5DKY - chain A; structure by X-ray diffraction, 1.60 A resolution.

# Chain A
Protein: Alpha glucosidase-like protein
Source organism: Chaetomium thermophilum (strain DSM 1495 / CBS 144.50 / IMI 039719)
UniProt: G0SG42 (G0SG42_CHATD); residue numbers follow UniProt; this construct covers 31-977
Amino-acid sequence (951 residues; numbered 27 to 977; the number before each row is that of its first residue):
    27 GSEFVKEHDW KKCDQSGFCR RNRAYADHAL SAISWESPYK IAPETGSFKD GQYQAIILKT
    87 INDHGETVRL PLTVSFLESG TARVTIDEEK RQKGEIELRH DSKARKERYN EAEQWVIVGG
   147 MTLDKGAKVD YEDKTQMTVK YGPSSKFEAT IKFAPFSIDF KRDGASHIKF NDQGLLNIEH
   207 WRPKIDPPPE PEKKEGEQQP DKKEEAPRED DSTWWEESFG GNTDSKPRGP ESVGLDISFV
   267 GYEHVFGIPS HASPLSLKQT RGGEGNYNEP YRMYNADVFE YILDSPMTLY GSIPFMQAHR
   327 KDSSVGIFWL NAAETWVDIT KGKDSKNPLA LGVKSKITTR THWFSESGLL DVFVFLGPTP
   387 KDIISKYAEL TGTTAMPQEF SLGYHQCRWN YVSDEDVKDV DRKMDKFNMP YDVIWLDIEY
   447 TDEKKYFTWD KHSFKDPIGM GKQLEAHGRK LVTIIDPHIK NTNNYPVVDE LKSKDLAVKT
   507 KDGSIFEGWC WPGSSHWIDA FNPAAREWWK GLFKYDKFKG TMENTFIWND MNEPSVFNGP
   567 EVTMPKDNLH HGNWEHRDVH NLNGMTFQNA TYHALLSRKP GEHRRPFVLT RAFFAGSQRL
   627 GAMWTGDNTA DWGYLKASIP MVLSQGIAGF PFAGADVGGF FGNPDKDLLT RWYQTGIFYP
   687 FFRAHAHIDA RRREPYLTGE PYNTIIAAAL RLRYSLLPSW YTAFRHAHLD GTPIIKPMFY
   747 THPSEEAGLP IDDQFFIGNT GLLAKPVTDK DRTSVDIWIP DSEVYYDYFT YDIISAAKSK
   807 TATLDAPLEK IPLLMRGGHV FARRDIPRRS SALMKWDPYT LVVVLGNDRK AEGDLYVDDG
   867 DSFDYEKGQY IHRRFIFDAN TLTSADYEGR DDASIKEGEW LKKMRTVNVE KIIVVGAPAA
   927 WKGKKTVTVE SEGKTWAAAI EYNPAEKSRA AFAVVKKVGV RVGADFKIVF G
Disordered / not traced: 27-28, 215-235
Differences from the reference sequence: expression tag (27-30)
Residues lining bound ligands: 1-deoxynojirimycin (NOJ): Trp-415, Asp-443, Ile-444, Ile-480, Trp-517, Trp-554, Asp-556, Met-557, Arg-617, Trp-630, Asp-633, Phe-666, Arg-689, His-691
From the paper describing this entry:
  - binding site for 1-deoxynojirimycin: Asp-443, Asp-482, Asp-556, Arg-617, Asp-633, Asp-662, His-691
  - catalytic residues: Asp-556, Asp-633 (proposed by the authors, not directly observed)

# In short
Bound to chain A: 1-deoxynojirimycin. The paper reports catalytic residues Asp-556 and Asp-633; a binding site
for 1-deoxynojirimycin at Asp-443, Asp-482 and Asp-556 among others.
Chain A is Alpha glucosidase-like protein (Chaetomium thermophilum (strain DSM 1495 / CBS 144.50 / IMI
039719)); the structure, Crystal structure of glucosidase II alpha subunit (DNJ-bound from), was determined by
X-ray diffraction together with 5DKX, 5DKZ and 5DL0 from the same study.
